Entry 3J0P (electron microscopy, 10.60 A resolution (very low resolution: no residue pairs are listed; an interface is given only as per-side residue counts)); this record covers chains B and W of the 18 polymer chains in the assembly.

[Chain B]
Molecule: Ribosomal protein L10a
Organism: Oryctolagus cuniculus
Chain sequence (213 residues; row label = number of the first residue in the row):
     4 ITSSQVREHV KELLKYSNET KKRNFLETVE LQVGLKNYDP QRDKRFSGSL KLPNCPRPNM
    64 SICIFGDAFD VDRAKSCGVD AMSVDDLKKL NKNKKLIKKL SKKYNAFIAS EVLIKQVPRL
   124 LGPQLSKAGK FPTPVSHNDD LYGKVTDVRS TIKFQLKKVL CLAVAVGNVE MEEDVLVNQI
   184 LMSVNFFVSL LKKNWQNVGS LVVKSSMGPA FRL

[Chain W]
Molecule: tRNA
Organism: Oryctolagus cuniculus
Sequence (77 nucleotides; each row starts with the number of its first residue):
     1 CGCGGGGUGG AGCAGCC
   17A U
    18 GGUAGCUCGU CGGGCUCAUA ACCCGAAGGU CGUCGGUUCA AAUCCGGCCC CCGCAACCA

[How chain B and chain W interact]
At this resolution (11 A) residue pairs are not listed: 11 residues of chain B and 5 of chain W lie at the interface.

[Overview]
11 residues of chain B face 5 of chain W across their interface.
Chain B is Ribosomal protein L10a and chain W is tRNA, both from Oryctolagus cuniculus; the structure, Core of
mammalian 80S pre-ribosome in complex with tRNAs fitted to a 10.6A cryo-em map: rotated ..., was determined by
electron microscopy, deposited together with 3J0L and 3J0O.
